PDB entry 5CPI | X-ray diffraction, 2.90 A resolution | chains A and I of the 10 polymer chains in the assembly

== Chain A ==
Name: Histone H3.1
Organism: Homo sapiens
UniProtKB: P68431 (H31_HUMAN); residues 0-135 here correspond to UniProt positions 1-136 (UniProt number = residue number + 1)
Chain sequence (139 residues; row label = number of the first residue in the row; numbers below 1 keep their minus sign (Gly-3 is residue -3)):
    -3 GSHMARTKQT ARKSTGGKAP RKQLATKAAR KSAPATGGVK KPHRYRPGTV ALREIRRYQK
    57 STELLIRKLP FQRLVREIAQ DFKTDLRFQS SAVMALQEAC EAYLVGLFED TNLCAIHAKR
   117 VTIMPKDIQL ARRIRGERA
Unresolved in the structure: -3 to 37, 135
Construct notes: expression tag (-3 to -1)
UniProt features mapped onto this chain:
  - modified residue: Arg2 (Asymmetric dimethylarginine), Thr3 (Phosphothreonine), Lys4 (Allysine), Gln5 (5-glutamyl dopamine), Thr6 (Phosphothreonine), Arg8 (Citrulline), Lys9 (N6,N6,N6-trimethyllysine), Ser10 (ADP-ribosylserine), Thr11 (Phosphothreonine), Lys14 (N6-(2-hydroxyisobutyryl)lysine), Arg17 (Asymmetric dimethylarginine), Lys18 (N6-(2-hydroxyisobutyryl)lysine), Lys23 (N6-(2-hydroxyisobutyryl)lysine), Arg26 (Citrulline), Lys27 (N6,N6,N6-trimethyllysine), Ser28 (ADP-ribosylserine), Lys36 (N6,N6,N6-trimethyllysine), Lys37 (N6-methyllysine), Tyr41 (Phosphotyrosine), Lys56 (N6,N6,N6-trimethyllysine) and 8 more in UniProt
  - lipidation: Lys18 (N6-decanoyllysine)

== Chain I ==
Molecule: 146-nt DNA strand
Sequence (146 nucleotides; numbered 1 to 146; the number before each row is that of its first residue):
     1 ATCCAAATGG ATTCGAATGG AATCATTGAA TGGAAATGAA TGGAATCATT GGTTGGACTC
    61 AAATGGAATT TTCGAACAGG CTCAAATGGA ATCTTCGAAT GGATTCGAAT GTAATCATTT
   121 TCGAATGGAT TCGAATGGAA TCTGAT

== Chain A / chain I interface ==
Residue-residue contacts (21; chain A residue first):
  His39(A) - DG144(I)  sugar contact
  Arg40(A) - DT143(I)  sugar contact
  Arg40(A) - DG144(I)  phosphate contact
  Tyr41(A) - DC142(I)  phosphate contact
  Tyr41(A) - DT143(I)  phosphate contact
  Arg42(A) - DT143(I)  hydrogen bond to the phosphate
  Arg42(A) - DG144(I)  salt bridge to the phosphate
  Pro43(A) - DA67(I)  phosphate contact
  Pro43(A) - DA68(I)  sugar contact
  Arg72(A) - DT50(I)  salt bridge to the phosphate
  Arg83(A) - DT49(I)  phosphate contact
  Arg83(A) - DT50(I)  phosphate contact
  Phe84(A) - DT49(I)  phosphate contact
  Phe84(A) - DT50(I)  hydrogen bond to the phosphate
  Gln85(A) - DT49(I)  phosphate contact
  Ser86(A) - DT49(I)  phosphate contact
  Arg116(A) - DT70(I)  phosphate contact
  Arg116(A) - DT71(I)  phosphate contact
  Val117(A) - DT70(I)  hydrogen bond to the phosphate
  Thr118(A) - DT70(I)  hydrogen bond to the phosphate
  Met120(A) - DT71(I)  phosphate contact
Other interface residues (no listed pair), chain A (17 interface residues in all): Pro38, Arg63, Lys115
Other interface residues (no listed pair), chain I (12 interface residues in all): DT59, DC60, DT69

== Overview ==
The interface between chain A and chain I involves 17 residues on one side and 12 on the other, with 4
hydrogen bonds and 2 salt bridges. Polar pairs include Arg42(A)-DT143(I), Phe84(A)-DT50(I) and
Val117(A)-DT70(I).
Chain A is Histone H3.1 (Homo sapiens) and chain I is a 146-nt DNA strand; the structure, Nucleosome
containing unmethylated Sat2R DNA, was determined by X-ray diffraction (same publication as 5CPJ and 5CPK).
